2R7D - chain A; structure by X-ray diffraction, 1.80 A resolution.

[Chain A]
Protein: Ribonuclease II family protein
Organism: Deinococcus radiodurans R1
UniProtKB: Q9RYD0 (Q9RYD0_DEIRA); numbering as in UniProt (aligned over 1-461)
Chain sequence (469 residues; row label = number of the first residue in the row):
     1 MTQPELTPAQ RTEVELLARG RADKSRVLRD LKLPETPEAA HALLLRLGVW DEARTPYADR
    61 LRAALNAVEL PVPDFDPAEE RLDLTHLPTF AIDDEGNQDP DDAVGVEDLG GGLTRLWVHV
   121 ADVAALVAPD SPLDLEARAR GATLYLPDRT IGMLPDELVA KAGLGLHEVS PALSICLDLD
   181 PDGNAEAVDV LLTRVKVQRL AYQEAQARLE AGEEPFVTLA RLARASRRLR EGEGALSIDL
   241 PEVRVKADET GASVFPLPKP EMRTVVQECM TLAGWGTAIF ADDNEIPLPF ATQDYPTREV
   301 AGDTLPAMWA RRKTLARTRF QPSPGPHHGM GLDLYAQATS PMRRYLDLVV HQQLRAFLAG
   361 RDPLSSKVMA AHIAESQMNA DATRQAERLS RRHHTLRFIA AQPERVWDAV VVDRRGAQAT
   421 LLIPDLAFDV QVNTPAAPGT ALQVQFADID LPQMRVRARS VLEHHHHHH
Unresolved in the structure: 1-2, 464-469
Sequence notes: expression tag (462-469)
Modified / non-standard residues: Mse1 (selenomethionine); Mse153, Mse262, Mse270, Mse308, Mse330, Mse342, Mse369, Mse378, Mse454 (selenomethionine; parent Met)
Ion coordination: Mg2+: D93, D102

[Summary]
D93 and D102 form the Mg2+ site.
Chain A is Ribonuclease II family protein (Deinococcus radiodurans R1); the structure, Crystal structure of
ribonuclease II family protein from Deinococcus radiodurans, triclinic crystal form. NorthEast Structural
Genomics ..., was determined by X-ray diffraction (same publication as 2R7F).
